Entry 6QG3 (electron microscopy, 9.40 A resolution (very low resolution: no residue pairs are listed; an interface is given only as per-side residue counts)); this record covers chains E and J of the 16 polymer chains in the assembly.

# Chain E
Protein: Translation initiation factor eIF-2B subunit gamma
Organism: Saccharomyces cerevisiae (strain ATCC 204508 / S288c)
UniProtKB: P09032 (EI2BG_YEAST); residues 1-578 here = UniProt positions 1-578
Amino-acid sequence (578 residues; row label = number of the first residue in the row):
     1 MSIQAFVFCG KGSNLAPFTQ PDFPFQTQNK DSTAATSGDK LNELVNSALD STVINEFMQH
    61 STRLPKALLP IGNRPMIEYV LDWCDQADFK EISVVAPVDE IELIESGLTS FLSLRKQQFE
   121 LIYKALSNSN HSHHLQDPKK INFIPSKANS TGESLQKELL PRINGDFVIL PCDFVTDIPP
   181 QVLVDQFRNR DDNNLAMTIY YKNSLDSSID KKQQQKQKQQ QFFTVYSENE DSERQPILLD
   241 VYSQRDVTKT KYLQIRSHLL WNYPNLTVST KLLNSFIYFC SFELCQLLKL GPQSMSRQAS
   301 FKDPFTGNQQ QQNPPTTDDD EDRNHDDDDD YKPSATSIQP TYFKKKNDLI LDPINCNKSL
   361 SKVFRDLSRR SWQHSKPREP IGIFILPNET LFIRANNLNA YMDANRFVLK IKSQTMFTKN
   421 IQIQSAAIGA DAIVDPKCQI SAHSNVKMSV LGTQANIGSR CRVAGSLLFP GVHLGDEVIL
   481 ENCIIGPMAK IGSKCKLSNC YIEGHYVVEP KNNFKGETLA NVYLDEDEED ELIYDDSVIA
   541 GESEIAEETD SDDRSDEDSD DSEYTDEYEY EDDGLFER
Disordered / not traced: 1, 18-57, 113-127, 145-149, 206-217, 229-236, 318-382, 414-578
Swiss-Prot annotation at these positions:
  - modified residue: S296 (Phosphoserine), S300 (Phosphoserine), T306 (Phosphothreonine)

# Chain J
Protein: Translation initiation factor eIF-2B subunit epsilon
Organism: Saccharomyces cerevisiae (strain ATCC 204508 / S288c)
UniProtKB: P32501 (EI2BE_YEAST); residue numbers follow UniProt; this construct covers 1-712
Amino-acid sequence (712 residues; numbered 1 to 712; the number before each row is that of its first residue):
     1 MAGKKGQKKS GLGNHGKNSD MDVEDRLQAV VLTDSYETRF MPLTAVKPRC LLPLANVPLI
    61 EYTLEFLAKA GVHEVFLICS SHANQINDYI ENSKWNLPWS PFKITTIMSP EARCTGDVMR
   121 DLDNRGIITG DFILVSGDVL TNIDFSKMLE FHKKMHLQDK DHISTMCLSK ASTYPKTRTI
   181 EPAAFVLDKS TSRCIYYQDL PLPSSREKTS IQIDPELLDN VDEFVIRNDL IDCRIDICTS
   241 HVPLIFQENF DYQSLRTDFV KGVISSDILG KHIYAYLTDE YAVRVESWQT YDTISQDFLG
   301 RWCYPLVLDS NIQDDQTYSY ESRHIYKEKD VVLAQSCKIG KCTAIGSGTK IGEGTKIENS
   361 VIGRNCQIGE NIRIKNSFIW DDCIIGNNSI IDHSLIASNA TLGSNVRLND GCIIGFNVKI
   421 DDNMDLDRNT KISASPLKNA GSRMYDNESN EQFDQDLDDQ TLAVSIVGDK GVGYIYESEV
   481 SDDEDSSTEA CKEINTLSNQ LDELYLSDDS ISSATKKTKK RRTMSVNSIY TDREEIDSEF
   541 EDEDFEKEGI ATVERAMENN HDLDTALLEL NTLRMSMNVT YHEVRIATIT ALLRRVYHFI
   601 ATQTLGPKDA VVKVFNQWGL LFKRQAFDEE EYIDLMNIIM EKIVEQSFDK PDLILFSALV
   661 SLYDNDIIEE DVIYKWWDNV STDPRYDEVK KLTVKWVEWL QNADEESSSE EE
Disordered / not traced: 1-23, 437-454, 473-712
Swiss-Prot annotation at these positions:
  - modified residue (Phosphoserine): S478, S481, S507, S525, S538, S707
  - mutagenesis: T552 (T552I: Reduced exchange activity), E569 (E569A: Lethal), S576 (S576N: Reduced exchange activity), L655 to W677 (Abolishes binding to SUI3), W696 to E706 (Abolishes binding to SUI3; probably impairs the conversion of eIF-2-GDP to eIF-2-GTP)

# Interface between chain E and chain J
At this resolution (9 A) residue pairs are not listed: 20 residues of chain E and 24 of chain J lie at the interface.

# In short
20 residues of chain E and 24 residues of chain J are in contact. From UniProt: 14 mutagenesis sites on chain
J.
Chain E is Translation initiation factor eIF-2B subunit gamma and chain J is Translation initiation factor
eIF-2B subunit epsilon, both from Saccharomyces cerevisiae (strain ATCC 204508 / S288c); the structure,
Structure of eIF2B-eIF2 (phosphorylated at Ser51) complex (model B), was determined by electron microscopy
(same publication as 6QG0, 6QG1, 6QG2, 6QG5 and 6QG6).
